PDB entry 8XZF | electron microscopy, 3.00 A resolution | chains A and B of the 6 polymer chains in the assembly

Chain A:
Protein: Guanine nucleotide-binding protein G(i) subunit alpha-1
Source organism: Homo sapiens
Reference sequence: P63096 (GNAI1_HUMAN); residues 1-354 here = UniProt positions 1-354
Amino-acid sequence (354 residues; row label = number of the first residue in the row):
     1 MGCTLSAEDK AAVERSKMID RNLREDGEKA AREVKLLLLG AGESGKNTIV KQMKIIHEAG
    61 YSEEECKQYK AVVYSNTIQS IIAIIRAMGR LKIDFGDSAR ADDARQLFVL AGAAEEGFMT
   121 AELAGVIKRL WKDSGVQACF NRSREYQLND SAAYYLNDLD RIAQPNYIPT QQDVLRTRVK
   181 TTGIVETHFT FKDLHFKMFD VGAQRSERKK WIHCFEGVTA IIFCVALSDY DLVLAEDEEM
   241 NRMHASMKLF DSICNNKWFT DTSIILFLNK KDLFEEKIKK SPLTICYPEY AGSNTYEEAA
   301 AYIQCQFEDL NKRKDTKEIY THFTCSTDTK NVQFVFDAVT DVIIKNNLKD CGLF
Disordered / not traced: 1-2, 55-181, 233-240
Construct notes: conflict N47 (Ser in P63096), A203 (Gly in P63096), A245 (Glu in P63096), S326 (Ala in P63096)
UniProt features mapped onto this chain:
  - region: K35 to K46, T48 (G1 motif), D173 to T181 (G2 motif), F196 to G202, Q204, R205 (G3 motif), I265 to D272 (G4 motif), T324, C325, T327 to T329 (G5 motif)
  - binding site (GTP): E43 to K46, T48, S151, L175 to T181, D200 to G202, Q204, N269 to D272
  - binding site (Mg(2+)): T181
  - modified residue: R178 (ADP-ribosylarginine), Q204 (Deamidated glutamine), C351 (ADP-ribosylcysteine)
  - lipidation: G2 (N-myristoyl glycine), C3 (S-palmitoyl cysteine)
  - natural variant: G40 (G40C: In NEDHISB; G40R: In NEDHISB), G45 (G45D: In NEDHISB), T48 (T48I: In NEDHISB; T48K: In NEDHISB), Q52 (Q52P: In NEDHISB), S75 (deletion: In NEDHISB; uncertain significance), Q172 (deletion: In NEDHISB), D173 (D173V: In NEDHISB), E186 to F189 (deletion: In NEDHISB; uncertain significance), C224 (C224Y: In NEDHISB), K270 (K270N: In NEDHISB; K270R: In NEDHISB), D272 (D272G: In NEDHISB), V332 (V332E: In NEDHISB; uncertain significance)
  - mutagenesis: G42 (G42R: Abolishes switch to an activated conformation and dissociation from beta and gamma subunits upon GTP binding. Abolishes interaction with RGS family members), E116 (E116L: Enhances interaction (inactive GDP-bound) with RGS14), Q147 (Q147L: Enhances interaction (inactive GDP-bound) with RGS14)

Chain B:
Protein: Guanine nucleotide-binding protein G(I)/G(S)/G(T) subunit beta-1
Source organism: Homo sapiens
Reference sequence: P62873 (GBB1_HUMAN); residue numbers follow UniProt; this construct covers 2-340
Amino-acid sequence (339 residues; row label = number of the first residue in the row):
     2 SELDQLRQEA EQLKNQIRDA RKACADATLS QITNNIDPVG RIQMRTRRTL RGHLAKIYAM
    62 HWGTDSRLLV SASQDGKLII WDSYTTNKVH AIPLRSSWVM TCAYAPSGNY VACGGLDNIC
   122 SIYNLKTREG NVRVSRELAG HTGYLSCCRF LDDNQIVTSS GDTTCALWDI ETGQQTTTFT
   182 GHTGDVMSLS LAPDTRLFVS GACDASAKLW DVREGMCRQT FTGHESDINA ICFFPNGNAF
   242 ATGSDDATCR LFDLRADQEL MTYSHDNIIC GITSVSFSKS GRLLLAGYDD FNCNVWDALK
   302 ADRAGVLAGH DNRVSCLGVT DDGMAVATGS WDSFLKIWN
UniProt features mapped onto this chain:
  - modified residue: S2 (N-acetylserine), H266 (Phosphohistidine)
  - natural variant: L30 (L30F: In MRD42; uncertain significance), R52 (R52G: In MRD42), G64 (G64V: In MRD42), D76 (D76E: In MRD42; D76G: In MRD42), G77 (G77S: In MRD42), K78 (K78R: In MRD42), I80 (I80N: In MRD42; I80T: In MRD42), H91 (H91R: In MRD42; uncertain significance), A92 (A92T: In MRD42), P94 (P94S: In MRD42), L95 (L95P: In MRD42), R96 (R96L: In MRD42), 5 further natural variant entries in UniProt

Chain A / chain B interface:
Residue-residue contacts (49):
  A12(A) - N88(B)
  V13(A) - N88(B)
  R15(A) - V90(B)  hydrogen bond (side chain-backbone)
  S16(A) - N88(B)
  S16(A) - K89(B)  hydrogen bond (side chain-backbone)
  I19(A) - K89(B)
  I19(A) - V90(B)
  I19(A) - A92(B)  hydrophobic
  D20(A) - K89(B)  salt bridge
  L23(A) - G53(B)
  L23(A) - L55(B)
  L23(A) - K78(B)
  L23(A) - I80(B)  hydrophobic
  L23(A) - K89(B)
  D26(A) - K78(B)  salt bridge
  G27(A) - L55(B)
  T182(A) - N119(B)
  G183(A) - L117(B)
  G183(A) - N119(B)
  I184(A) - W99(B)
  I184(A) - L117(B)  hydrogen bond (backbone-backbone)
  E186(A) - W99(B)
  F199(A) - W99(B)  hydrophobic
  Q204(A) - L117(B)  hydrogen bond (side chain-backbone)
  Q204(A) - N119(B)  hydrogen bond
  Q204(A) - G144(B)
  Q204(A) - Y145(B)  hydrogen bond (side chain-backbone)
  S206(A) - Y145(B)
  S206(A) - G162(B)
  S206(A) - D186(B)
  E207(A) - D186(B)  hydrogen bond (backbone-side chain)
  K210(A) - M101(B)
  K210(A) - Y145(B)
  K210(A) - M188(B)
  K210(A) - C204(B)
  K210(A) - D228(B)  salt bridge
  K210(A) - N230(B)  hydrogen bond
  W211(A) - L117(B)  hydrophobic
  W211(A) - Y145(B)
  H213(A) - Y59(B)  hydrogen bond (backbone-side chain)
  H213(A) - W332(B)
  C214(A) - Y59(B)
  C214(A) - Q75(B)  hydrogen bond
  C214(A) - W99(B)
  F215(A) - W99(B)  hydrophobic
  F215(A) - L117(B)  hydrophobic
  E216(A) - K57(B)  salt bridge
  W258(A) - R314(B)
  W258(A) - W332(B)  hydrophobic
Other interface residues (no listed pair), chain A (27 interface residues in all): D9, K35, A203
Other interface residues (no listed pair), chain B (32 interface residues in all): T87, H91, S97, S98, D118, G131, T143

Overview:
27 residues of chain A and 32 residues of chain B are in contact, with 10 hydrogen bonds and 4 salt bridges.
Among the polar pairs are D20(A)-K89(B), D26(A)-K78(B) and K210(A)-D228(B).
Here chain A is Guanine nucleotide-binding protein G(i) subunit alpha-1 and chain B is Guanine
nucleotide-binding protein G(I)/G(S)/G(T) subunit beta-1, both from Homo sapiens. Entry 8XZF (Cryo-EM
structure of the WN561-bound human APLNR-Gi complex) was determined by electron microscopy (same publication
as 8XZG, 8XZH, 8XZI and 8XZJ).
